PDB entry 6L1C | X-ray diffraction, 1.58 A resolution | chain A

Chain A:
Molecule: PHD finger protein 20-like protein 1
From: Homo sapiens
UniProt: A8MW92 (P20L1_HUMAN); numbering as in UniProt (aligned over 5-70)
Sequence (70 residues; row label = number of the first residue in the row):
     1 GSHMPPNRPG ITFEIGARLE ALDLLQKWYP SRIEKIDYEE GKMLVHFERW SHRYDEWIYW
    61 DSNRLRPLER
Unresolved in the structure: 1, 70
Sequence notes: expression tag (1-4); engineered mutation L24 (Tyr in A8MW92)
What the authors report for this chain:
  - conformationally variable residues (side-chain flip): W50

In short:
The paper reports conformational variability at W50.
Chain A is PHD finger protein 20-like protein 1 (Homo sapiens); the structure, Crystal Structure Of of PHF20L1
Tudor1 Y24L mutant, was determined by X-ray diffraction (same publication as 6L0X, 6L10, 6L1F, 6L1I and 6L1P).
